4JR0 - chains A and B of the 4 polymer chains in the assembly; structure by X-ray diffraction, 1.80 A resolution.

# Chain A (and B)
Molecule: Procaspase-3
Source organism: Homo sapiens
Notes: EC 3.4.22.56; fragment: protease domain; chain B of this document is another copy of the same molecule, construct and numbering; everything in this record applies to it too
UniProtKB: P42574 (CASP3_HUMAN); residue numbers follow UniProt; this construct covers 34-277
Amino-acid sequence (247 residues; each row starts with the number of its first residue):
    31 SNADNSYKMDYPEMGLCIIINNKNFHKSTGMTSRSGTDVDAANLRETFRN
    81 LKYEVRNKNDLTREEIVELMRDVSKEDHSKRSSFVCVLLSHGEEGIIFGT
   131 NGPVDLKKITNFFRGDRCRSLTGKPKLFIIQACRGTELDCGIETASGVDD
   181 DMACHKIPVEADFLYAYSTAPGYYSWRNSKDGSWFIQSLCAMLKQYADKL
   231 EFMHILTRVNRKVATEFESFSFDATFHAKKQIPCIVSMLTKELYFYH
Not modelled in the structure: 31-32, 167-185 (chain B: 31, 167-186)
Construct notes: expression tag (31-33); engineered mutation A175 (Asp in P42574)
Swiss-Prot annotation at these positions:
  - active site: H121, C163
  - modified residue: C163 (S-nitrosocysteine), R207 (Microbial infection: ADP-riboxanated arginine)
  - mutagenesis: R207 (R207A: Abolished ADP-riboxanation by C.violaceum CopC)
What the authors report for this chain:
  - conformationally variable residues (order/disorder transition): D169
  - catalytic residues: H121, G122 (citing earlier work)

# Interface between chain A and chain B
Residue-residue contacts - 61 pairs, chain A then chain B:
  D34(A) with R241(B), salt bridge
  N35(A) with R238(B), hydrogen bond; R241(B), hydrogen bond
  K186(A) with K260(B), hydrogen bond (backbone-side chain)
  P188(A) with A244(B), hydrophobic; Q261(B); I262(B), hydrophobic
  V189(A) with Y203(B)
  E190(A) with Y203(B), hydrogen bond; I262(B)
  A200(A) with E190(B); M268(B), hydrophobic
  Y203(A) with R144(B), hydrogen bond; V189(B); E190(B), hydrogen bond
  E231(A) with H234(B), salt bridge
  H234(A) with E231(B), salt bridge; H234(B); E272(B), salt bridge
  T237(A) with L269(B); T270(B); K271(B)
  R238(A) with N35(B), hydrogen bond; E272(B), salt bridge
  N240(A) with S267(B), hydrogen bond (side chain-backbone); M268(B); L269(B), hydrogen bond (side chain-backbone)
  R241(A) with D34(B), hydrogen bond (side chain-backbone); N35(B), hydrogen bond; T270(B), hydrogen bond (side chain-backbone)
  A244(A) with P188(B)
  K260(A) with P188(B)
  Q261(A) with P188(B)
  I262(A) with P188(B), hydrophobic; M268(B); T270(B)
  P263(A) with M268(B)
  C264(A) with V266(B), hydrophobic; S267(B); M268(B), hydrogen bond
  I265(A) with I265(B); V266(B); S267(B), hydrogen bond (backbone-backbone)
  V266(A) with C264(B), hydrophobic; I265(B)
  S267(A) with N240(B), hydrogen bond (backbone-side chain); C264(B); I265(B), hydrogen bond (backbone-backbone)
  M268(A) with A200(B), hydrophobic; N240(B); I262(B); P263(B); C264(B), hydrophobic
  L269(A) with T237(B); N240(B), hydrogen bond (backbone-side chain)
  T270(A) with T237(B); R241(B), hydrogen bond (backbone-side chain)
  K271(A) with T237(B); R241(B)
  E272(A) with H234(B), salt bridge; R238(B), salt bridge
Other interface residues (no listed pair), chain A (31 interface residues in all): A191, M233, Y274
Other interface residues (no listed pair), chain B (33 interface residues in all): K137, I187, A191, M233, Y274

# In short
31 residues of chain A and 33 residues of chain B are in contact; the contacts include 18 hydrogen bonds and 7
salt bridges. Polar pairs include D34(A)-R241(B), E231(A)-H234(B) and H234(A)-E272(B). The paper reports
catalytic residues H121(A) and G122(A); conformational variability at D169(A).
Chain A and chain B are both Procaspase-3 (Homo sapiens); the structure, Human procaspase-3 bound to
Ac-DEVD-CMK, was determined by X-ray diffraction, deposited together with 4JQY, 4JQZ, 4JR1 and 4JR2.
